4PTJ - chain A; structure by X-ray diffraction, 1.05 A resolution.

# Chain A
Molecule: Dihydrofolate reductase
Organism: Escherichia coli
Notes: EC 1.5.1.3
Reference sequence: B1XC49 (B1XC49_ECODH); residue numbers follow UniProt; this construct covers 1-159
Sequence (159 residues; each row starts with the number of its first residue):
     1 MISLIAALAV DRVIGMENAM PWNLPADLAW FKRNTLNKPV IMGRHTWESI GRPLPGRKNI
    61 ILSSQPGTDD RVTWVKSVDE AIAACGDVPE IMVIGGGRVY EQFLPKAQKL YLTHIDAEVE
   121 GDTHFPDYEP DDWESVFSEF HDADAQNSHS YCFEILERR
Modified residues: C152 (3-sulfinoalanine; CSD)
Ion coordination: Mn2+ site 1: D116, H149; Mn2+ site 2 near E154 (its only coordinating residue here)
Residues lining bound ligands:
  - folic acid (FOL): I5, A6, A7, M20, D27, L28, W30, F31, K32, T46, I50, L54, P55, R57, I94, Y100, T113
  - NADP (NAP; NADP nicotinamide-adenine-dinucleotide phosphate): A6, A7, I14, G15, M16, N18, A19, M20, W22, G43, R44, H45, T46, S49, L62, S63, S64, Q65, K76, S77, V78, I94, G95, G96, G97, R98, V99, Y100, Q102, T123
What the authors report for this chain:
  - conformationally variable residues (order/disorder transition): R52, P126 to P130

# Summary
Bound to chain A: folic acid and NADP. D116 and H149 coordinate Mn2+ site 1. From the paper: conformational
variability at R52 and P126.
Chain A is Dihydrofolate reductase (Escherichia coli); the structure, Ensemble model for Escherichia coli
dihydrofolate reductase at 277K, was determined by X-ray diffraction (same publication as 4PSS, 4PST, 4P3Q,
4P3R and 4PTH).
